PDB entry 7MOQ | electron microscopy, 8.00 A resolution (low resolution: residue-level contacts below are approximate; hydrogen-bond / salt-bridge calls are withheld) | chains B and C of the 35 polymer chains in the assembly

# Chain B
Protein: Outer arm dynein beta heavy chain
Source organism: Tetrahymena thermophila CU428
Reference sequence: I7M9J2 (I7M9J2_TETTS); residue numbers follow UniProt; this construct covers 1-2728, 2730-4595
Amino-acid sequence (4594 residues; row label = number of the first residue in the row; note: 1 number in that range is skipped by the numbering (no residue carries it; nothing is unmodelled there)):
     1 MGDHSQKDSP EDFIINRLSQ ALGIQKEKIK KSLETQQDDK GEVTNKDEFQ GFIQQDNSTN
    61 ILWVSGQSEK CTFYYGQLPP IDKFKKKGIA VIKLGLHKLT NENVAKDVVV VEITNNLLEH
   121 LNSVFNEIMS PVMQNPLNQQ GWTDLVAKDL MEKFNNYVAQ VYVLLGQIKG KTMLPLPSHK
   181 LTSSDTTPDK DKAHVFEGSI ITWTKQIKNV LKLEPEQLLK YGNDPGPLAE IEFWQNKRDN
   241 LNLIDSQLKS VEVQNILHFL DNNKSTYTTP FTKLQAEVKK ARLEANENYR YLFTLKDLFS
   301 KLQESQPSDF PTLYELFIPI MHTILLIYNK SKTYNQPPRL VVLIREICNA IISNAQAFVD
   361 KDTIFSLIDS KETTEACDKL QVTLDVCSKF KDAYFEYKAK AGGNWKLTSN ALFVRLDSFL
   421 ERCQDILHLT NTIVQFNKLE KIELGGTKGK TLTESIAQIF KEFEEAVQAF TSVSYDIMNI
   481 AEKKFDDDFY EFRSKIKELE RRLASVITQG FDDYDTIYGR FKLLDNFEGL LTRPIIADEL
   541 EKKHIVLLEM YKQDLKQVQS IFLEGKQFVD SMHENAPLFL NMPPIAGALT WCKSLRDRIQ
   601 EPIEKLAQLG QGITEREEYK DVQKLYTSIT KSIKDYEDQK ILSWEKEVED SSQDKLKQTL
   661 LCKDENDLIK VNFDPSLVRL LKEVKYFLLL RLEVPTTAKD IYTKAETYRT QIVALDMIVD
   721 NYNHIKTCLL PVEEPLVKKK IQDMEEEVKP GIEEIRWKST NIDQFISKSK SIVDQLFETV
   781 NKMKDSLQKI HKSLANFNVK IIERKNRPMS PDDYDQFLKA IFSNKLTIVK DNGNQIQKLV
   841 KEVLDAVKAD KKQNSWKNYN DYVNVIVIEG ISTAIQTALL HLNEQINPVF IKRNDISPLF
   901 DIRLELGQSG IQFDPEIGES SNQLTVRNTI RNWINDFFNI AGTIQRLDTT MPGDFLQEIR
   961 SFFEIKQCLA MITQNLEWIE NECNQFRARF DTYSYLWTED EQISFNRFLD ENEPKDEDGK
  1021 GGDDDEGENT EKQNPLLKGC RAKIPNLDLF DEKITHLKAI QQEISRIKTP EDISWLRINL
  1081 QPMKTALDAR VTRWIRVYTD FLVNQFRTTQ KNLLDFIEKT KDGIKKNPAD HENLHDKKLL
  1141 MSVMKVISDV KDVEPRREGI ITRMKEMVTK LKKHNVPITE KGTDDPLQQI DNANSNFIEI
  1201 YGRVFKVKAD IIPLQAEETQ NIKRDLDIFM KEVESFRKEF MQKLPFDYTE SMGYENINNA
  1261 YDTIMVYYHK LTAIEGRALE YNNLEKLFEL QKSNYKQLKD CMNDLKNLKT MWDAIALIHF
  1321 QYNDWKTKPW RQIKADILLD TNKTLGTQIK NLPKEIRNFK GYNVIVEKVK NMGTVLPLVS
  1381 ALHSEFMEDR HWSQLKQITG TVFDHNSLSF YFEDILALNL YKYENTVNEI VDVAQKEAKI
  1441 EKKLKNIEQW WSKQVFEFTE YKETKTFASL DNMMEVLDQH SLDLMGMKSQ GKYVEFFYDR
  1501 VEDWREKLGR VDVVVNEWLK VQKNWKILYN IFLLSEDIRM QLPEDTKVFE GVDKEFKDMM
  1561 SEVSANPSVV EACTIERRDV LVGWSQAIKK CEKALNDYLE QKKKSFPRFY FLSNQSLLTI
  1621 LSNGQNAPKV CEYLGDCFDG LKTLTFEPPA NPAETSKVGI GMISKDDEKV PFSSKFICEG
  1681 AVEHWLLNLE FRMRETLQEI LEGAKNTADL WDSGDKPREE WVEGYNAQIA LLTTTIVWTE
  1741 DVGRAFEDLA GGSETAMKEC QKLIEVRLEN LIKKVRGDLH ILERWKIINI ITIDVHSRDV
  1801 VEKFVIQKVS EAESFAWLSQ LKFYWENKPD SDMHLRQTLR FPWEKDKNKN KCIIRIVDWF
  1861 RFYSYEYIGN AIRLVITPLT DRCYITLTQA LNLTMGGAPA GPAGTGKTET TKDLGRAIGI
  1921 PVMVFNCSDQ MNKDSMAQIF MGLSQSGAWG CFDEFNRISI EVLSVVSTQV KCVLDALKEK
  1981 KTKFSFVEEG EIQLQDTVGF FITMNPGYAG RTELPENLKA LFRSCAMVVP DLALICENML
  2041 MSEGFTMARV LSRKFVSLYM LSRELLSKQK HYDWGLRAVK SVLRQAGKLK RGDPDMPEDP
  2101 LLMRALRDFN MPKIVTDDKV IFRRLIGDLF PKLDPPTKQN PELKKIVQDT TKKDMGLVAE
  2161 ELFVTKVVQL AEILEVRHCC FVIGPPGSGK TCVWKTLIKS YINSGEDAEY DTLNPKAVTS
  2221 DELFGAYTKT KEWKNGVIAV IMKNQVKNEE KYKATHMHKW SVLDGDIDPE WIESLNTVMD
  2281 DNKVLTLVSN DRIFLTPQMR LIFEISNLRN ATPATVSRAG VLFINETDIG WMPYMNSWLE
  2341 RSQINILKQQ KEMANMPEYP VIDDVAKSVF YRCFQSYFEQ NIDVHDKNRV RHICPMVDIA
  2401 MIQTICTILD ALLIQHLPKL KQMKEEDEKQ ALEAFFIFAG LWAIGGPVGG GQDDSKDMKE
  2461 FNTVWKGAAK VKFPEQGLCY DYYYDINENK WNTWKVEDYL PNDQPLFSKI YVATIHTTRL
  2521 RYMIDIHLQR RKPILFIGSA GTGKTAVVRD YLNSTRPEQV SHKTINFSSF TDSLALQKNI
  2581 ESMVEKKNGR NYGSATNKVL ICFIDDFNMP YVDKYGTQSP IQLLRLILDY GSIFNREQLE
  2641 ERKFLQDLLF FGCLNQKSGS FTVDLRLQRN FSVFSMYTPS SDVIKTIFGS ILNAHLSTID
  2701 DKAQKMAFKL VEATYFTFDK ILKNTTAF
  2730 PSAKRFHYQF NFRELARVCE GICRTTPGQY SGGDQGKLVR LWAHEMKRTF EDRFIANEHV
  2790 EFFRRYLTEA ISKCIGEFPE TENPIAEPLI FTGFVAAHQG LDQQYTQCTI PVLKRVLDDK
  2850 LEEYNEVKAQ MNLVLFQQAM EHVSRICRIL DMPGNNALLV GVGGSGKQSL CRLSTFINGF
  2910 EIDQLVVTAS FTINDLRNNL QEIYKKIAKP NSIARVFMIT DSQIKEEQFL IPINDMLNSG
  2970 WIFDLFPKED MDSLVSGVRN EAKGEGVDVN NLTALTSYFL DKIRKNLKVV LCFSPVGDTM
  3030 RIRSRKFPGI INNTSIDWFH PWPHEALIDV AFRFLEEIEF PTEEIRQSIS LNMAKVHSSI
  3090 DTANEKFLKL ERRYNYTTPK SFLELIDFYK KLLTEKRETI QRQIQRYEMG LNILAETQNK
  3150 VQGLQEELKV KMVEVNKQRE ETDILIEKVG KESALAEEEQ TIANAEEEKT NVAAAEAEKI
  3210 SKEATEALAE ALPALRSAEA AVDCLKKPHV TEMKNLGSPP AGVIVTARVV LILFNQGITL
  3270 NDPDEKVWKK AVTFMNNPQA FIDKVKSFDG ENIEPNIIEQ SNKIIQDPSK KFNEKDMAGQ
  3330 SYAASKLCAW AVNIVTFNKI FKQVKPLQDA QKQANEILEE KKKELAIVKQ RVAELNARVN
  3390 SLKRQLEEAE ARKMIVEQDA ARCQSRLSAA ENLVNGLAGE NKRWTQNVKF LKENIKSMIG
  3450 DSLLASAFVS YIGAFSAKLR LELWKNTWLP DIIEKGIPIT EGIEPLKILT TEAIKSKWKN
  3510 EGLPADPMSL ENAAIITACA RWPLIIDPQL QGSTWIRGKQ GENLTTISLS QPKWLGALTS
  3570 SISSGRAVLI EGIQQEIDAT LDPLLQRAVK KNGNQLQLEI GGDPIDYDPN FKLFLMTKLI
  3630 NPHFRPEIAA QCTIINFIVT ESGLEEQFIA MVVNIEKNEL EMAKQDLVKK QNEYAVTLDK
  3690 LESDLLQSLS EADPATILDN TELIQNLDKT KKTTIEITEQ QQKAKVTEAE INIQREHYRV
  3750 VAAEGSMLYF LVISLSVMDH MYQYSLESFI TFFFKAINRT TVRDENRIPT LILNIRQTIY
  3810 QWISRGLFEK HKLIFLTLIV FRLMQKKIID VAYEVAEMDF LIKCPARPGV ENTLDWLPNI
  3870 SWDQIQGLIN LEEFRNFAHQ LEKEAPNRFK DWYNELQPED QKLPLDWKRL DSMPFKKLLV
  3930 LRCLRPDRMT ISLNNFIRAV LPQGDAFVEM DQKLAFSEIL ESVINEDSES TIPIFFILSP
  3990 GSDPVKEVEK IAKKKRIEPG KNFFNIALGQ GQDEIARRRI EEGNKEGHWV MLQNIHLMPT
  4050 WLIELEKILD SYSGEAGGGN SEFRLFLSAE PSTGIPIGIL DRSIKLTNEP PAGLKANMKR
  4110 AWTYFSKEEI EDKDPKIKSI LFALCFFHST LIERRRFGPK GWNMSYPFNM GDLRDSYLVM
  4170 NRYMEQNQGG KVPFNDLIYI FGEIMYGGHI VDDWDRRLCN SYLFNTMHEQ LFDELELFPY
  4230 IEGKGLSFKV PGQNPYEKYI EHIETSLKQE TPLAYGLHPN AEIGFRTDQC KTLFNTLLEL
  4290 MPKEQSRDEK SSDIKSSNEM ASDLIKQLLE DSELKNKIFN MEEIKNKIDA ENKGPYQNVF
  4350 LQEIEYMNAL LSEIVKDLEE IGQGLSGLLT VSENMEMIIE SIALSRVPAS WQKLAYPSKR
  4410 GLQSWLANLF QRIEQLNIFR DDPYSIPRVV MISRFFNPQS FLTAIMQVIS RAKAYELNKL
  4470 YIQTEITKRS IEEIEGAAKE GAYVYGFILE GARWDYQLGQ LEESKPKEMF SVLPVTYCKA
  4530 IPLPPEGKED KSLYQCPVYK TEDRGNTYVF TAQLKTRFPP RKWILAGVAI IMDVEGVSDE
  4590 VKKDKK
Not modelled in the structure: 1-7, 75-76, 172, 1002-1033, 1374-1380, 1605, 1776, 1829-1849, 1987, 2248-2252, 2355-2365, 2390-2393, 2418-2432, 2456-2460, 2725-2727, 2828-2834, 3067-3075, 3090-3101, 3152-3423, 3483-3488, 3648-3649, 3834-3838, 3854-3859, 3964-3969, 4062-4066, 4178-4179, 4222-4238, 4288-4302, 4332-4337, 4441, 4481-4485, 4585-4595

# Chain C
Protein: Dynein heavy chain, outer arm protein
Source organism: Tetrahymena thermophila CU428
Reference sequence: Q22A67 (Q22A67_TETTS); numbering as in UniProt (aligned over 1-4620)
Amino-acid sequence (4620 residues; row label = number of the first residue in the row):
     1 MLSSKYSKRI AWMKTTICDS LQLKDMIVEE SFQYEKNKNL LEQFLSGEGL NKIFAYYQVQ
    61 EQAQNDDIKD TGAQDPVLFF TTGDLEKIQD KAVWFLRITN PADDKKKASQ QDGNDNDIIF
   121 GEITPNTVPM LNALMESVYS RQIDHIITEK IQFWGVAEEE QVLEFQQHSN KFSSEVREAI
   181 NLMSPGTEHF KLDYEAISGL SESEKMQHYE MKFNEWINLI SSQLNDDSEV RKDEKDAGPA
   241 TELIYWRSRM QKITNWSEQL KSKDFQIVKA SLQRHKNHDN QRPRGDESLS KLMMEYNRLD
   301 LLLTDKLNEA KDNVKYLTTL EKFIEPLYNG TPQQIIDTLP ALMNAIKMIH TIARFYNTTD
   361 KMTGLFIKIT NQMIKNCKDR ILNKKDNGDN PSLYKMIWEQ DPAELIEVLG SCIKLYCEYK
   421 KCYNDTKEKV ADMPKGKTFD FSDAQIFGKF DTFVRRLQKL IEIFSNIQQF NALAKHNLEG
   481 MDVLTNKFKK IIDDFKKKGH NLLDTANNKF DRDWVEFNVE ISHLDGELQN FIDNNFNRFR
   541 NIEYSLKLLH KFQSTIKRDS LKHNLTSRYN AILHNYATEL DTIQRVFQDQ KSNPPLVRNM
   601 PPEAGKIIWA RHLFQKITGP INIFPENVIN STEIRRYYGS YNTLGKQLTI YEMWFYQDWV
   661 NKIEQSKAAL QATLIVRHDE NKKLYVNFDL EIMQLIREAK CLDRQGIEIP ESARIILLQE
   721 DKFKTYYNEL LYALKEYERI NSKIKPICKN LLLPHIEDLD LKLRPGMVTL TWTSMNIESY
   781 LYYVHQGLKK LEQLIINVND IIENRIENNL KTVSKVVLVH LPQDTKPLSL DSFVQLQEEY
   841 INSKTDFLTS KNVEVERAVD DLLQTIMLYP LDPHVDPVLP EETKRIKRYY FWYFYQALLN
   901 STQNSLNAMK YRVCGKKIPG ANTLQNLKPF FQVEVQLNGD KVTLNPSLQE IQKSINRAAT
   961 AVLRCSKHLY NWDQQNKDST DKATFYDMIA CDKEIVKVIL LLTGSIQGTK NKVNEFLSGF
  1021 TKFEWLCKES IQESIKKFSK NGPTLQNYED QLKKFSQIEE EIEKIVPTYK IGAMELMTHN
  1081 ICTSLSTWAK EWKLQYSQDL HKRARQLLDS LTEQTKMLST KLSKPVKDID SLGYVMETLE
  1141 QIRKEQAEID MKFNPVQEMY SLLDNYLPGG ITDKDEMDAR SLLRRNWDIL IQQAEIKGKE
  1201 YQHKQAIYLK ELKQSIKDFT NQVSIFRRDY EKNGPMVEGI SPAEAMERLR RFEDEYDVKY
  1261 QMYKINARGE NLFGLQNQKY PELEKTDAEI KNLNKLYNLY DSVIKNIQQF KEKSWQDVSK
  1321 DDLAKMEEDA GKYGEQCSRL PKDLKEWQAY RDLKNYIDSL REQLPLIISL KKPSIMPRHW
  1381 EKIKEITNTK LNYENPDQFY IEEIMGAKLL DFREDIEDIT ESADKQLKIR TGLDEINLYW
  1441 NDMQFQFGIW GKRDVPCMLN GLIVGTILER LEEDQLQLST FNSQRHVTPF KAEVENLIRT
  1501 FSDVNDTLDM WVKVQKLWTS LEPVFTGGDI ARQMPLQAKQ FQGIDKNWMK IMEKAVETKK
  1561 VIPCCQNDML KDFLPDLNRK LEDCQKMLEA YLEGKRKKFP RFYFVSNPTL LKILSQGSEP
  1621 TSIQEDFEKL FDAITKVTFE SAKDKKNPAL KQITQIQQVI GRNEENISLT GYYVKCEGNI
  1681 EDWLKKLEQN MQQTLKDIAS AAAQQVFQVG LKEFVSSQAS QIALLGLQIL WTSKVNEGLE
  1741 RLSRNERNAM DIKRNEIKEH MNILSSMCLE DLNGAVERTK VETLVTIQVH QKDISMDLKC
  1801 KDVNDFEWQK QTRIAWKTDI DECIISITDW DSPYSYEFLG AKERLCITPL TDRCYITLAQ
  1861 AMSMYYGGAP AGPAGTGKTE TVKDLGRTLG VFVVVTNCSD QHRYRDMAKI FKGLVQSGLW
  1921 GCFDEFNRID LEVLSVVAMQ VESITTARKQ HMKKFMFPEE EIEIELIPTV SYFITMNPGY
  1981 AGRQELPENL KVLFRGVSMM VPDREIIIKV KLASVGYLQI DLLAKKFNVL YRLCEEQLSK
  2041 QRHYDFGLRN ILSVLRTAGN TKRQEIKSDE EMLLMRSLRD MNLSKLVADD IPLFNGLLAD
  2101 IFPKLKEVPK KLYPDVEKKI PEEINAESYL INTPSFQLKI IQLYETCLVR HGFMLVGPTG
  2161 SGKSTIMKIL TEVLTKLGSP HKIVIMNPKA ITAEQMYGVK SEISDDWIPG VFSTIWAKSN
  2221 NRALKHTTWI TCDGPVDAIW IENLNTVLDD NKILTLANGE RIAMTENCKV VFEVENLNNA
  2281 SPATVSRCGQ VYVSPTDLGY EAVIEGWIRN RKASGRAEES DKLGNILRKY LINMRFIELQ
  2341 SKECKEPMMD TSPVISVINI LNLLTGCLQY FVQTQRTLSE QEYEKFIVYS MAWAIGGIYE
  2401 AQDRVRFHEL LLAKNAPIPQ KGKENETVFD YYVSQDYLDW KICSPEEWVP PQSLQFSQLL
  2461 LPTLDSFRAE MLLNFILTQP KSHTCSNSAL LIGGSGTAKT SSVLLYCNKF DPQKMLFKRT
  2521 NFSSATSPFM FQSTIEAECD FKVGKEFAPP GNKMMTIFID DMSMPFVNKW GDQITLELVR
  2581 QLIETGGFYM LDKTQRGNQR KMKNLQYIGA MNHPGGGRND IPNRLKRQFF IFNMILPLSI
  2641 EGIYGPIIKH MFKQKYFSDS TYKVIESLTS ATIALWNKVK STMLPTPAKF HYVFNMRELS
  2701 RIFKGILTCK KDTINDAPKS MKIKPELFLV GLWRHEAERV LADKLVNNKD KDTVMGYIQE
  2761 VSLESFSQIE NEILEKYSSE KTFLFCDFLR PDVINEDGII EEEAPKIYEA IDSLTELRKR
  2821 CNFLLSFYND RNPSKKMPLV LFDDALKHLL RISRIIRQPR SSGLLVGVGG SGKQSLTRLA
  2881 GFIGKNLIQQ IIVTKTYSDK DLKEDIKKGF DDAGHLGKQV TFLMTDSEVK KEEFLEYINM
  2941 VLSTGEIPNL LAKDEREVWL GDISQAYCKE KNLGNIDPPQ SELWTYFVDR VRDNFHIMLC
  3001 FSPVGQKFRE RARKFPALFN ECTIDWFLPW PEEALVSVAE TFIKNFDKLD TKEETKQELM
  3061 KHMGNVHLMV NEICDEYYQK MRRQVYVTPK SFLSYLNSYK TLYIEKYDEL DQQEESFKIG
  3121 LNKIQEATIT INQMEISLKE EEIQLNEATE KTNQLLANLD KESKKANQKG EEVAATNKQC
  3181 EIQAEQISKE KEEAERELEA ALPALRRAQE AVDSIESKDI VELKANKKPL DIIKYIMDAV
  3241 LVFFKARLIP IQIEERVFNK KEGKAVLFLK ESYDESGIQT LGDMNFMKKL KEFEKDSINE
  3301 ETIELLEPYL NQSEDWFNDT FATKASKAAA GILKWAFAIY EYHQKSKIVK PKRIQVAIAE
  3361 GRQAIALKEL EKAREDLAQI QAYIKNLKDV YTKQMEEKNE LEMKAAKTKK KINTARTLIT
  3421 SLSGEKDRWG KGAQDISDQK RKLVGNVSLS TAFISYCGPF NAEYRNKLAQ QRFVVDMKKR
  3481 GVPVTPGLEL TSFLIDDATI GEWNLQGLPK DDLSIQNGIM VTNSARYPLF IDPQGQGQNW
  3541 IRNKLSASII PERCITTLSH PKFKDMFLKY CMESGLTLIV ENIENEVDPM MDPVLERQII
  3601 VKGKTQFVNV AGTEMELSKE FKLFMTCRLA NPSFSPELSA KTTIIDFTVT QSGLEQQLLG
  3661 KVISKEQKAL EDSLNQLLAD VNQNQKDLQR LDKNLLERLI NSQGNLLDDT ELMDVLNNTK
  3721 TQAKEVAAKL IDAEIKTKEI NEKREQYRPV AIRGSAIYFT MIEVSLVNWM YNSSLEQFLK
  3781 LFIESIDLSE KAQLPSNRVK NIISFLTFHV YRYVNRGLFE KDKITFILMM AFKILTTAGT
  3841 ISSGDVSLFL KSGDALDIKS ERQKQISYLE DNQWLNILAL SKHTFSGQTL PFFKELPDLI
  3901 SRSENQWRNW IDKNDPENFP IPDFAESINQ EKEIGSFISL CLVRSLRNDR TLIATQNFIS
  3961 NVLGKEFTDP ISYPIEGIWQ ESSNMDPVLF LLSAGADPTS SIDELAKKKK KFPCEKVSMG
  4021 EGQERVARQV IMKGFVEGGW VILQNCHLGL KFMEEIETLV SPINQIHEDF RLWITCEQHP
  4081 KFPLGLLQKT LKVTNEPPKG LKAGLYKTFT TIITQEFIDK VDHSNWRSLI FTICFLHSIV
  4141 IERKKFGPLG WCVPYEYNYS DLEASLLYIE KYLTNLMSTP QPNSHNLPIS MNVVRYMICE
  4201 VQYGGRITDD LDRELFITYG ETYLKDGIFG NDYFFYDIMV DGSGQKFKYR IPQNPSAELI
  4261 KYQEYIAKVP TVDNPEVFGL HSNADLTFRL KESKEMINTV METRPKDSSV GGGKTREEIV
  4321 QDKAKDMLKN LPPDYNDVEV RELVSKLGGP NPKTSTERGM TVPLNIFLYQ EVTRMQRVIG
  4381 LVRKTLQDTI LAIDGQIIMT PEILEAINAI YDAKVPNSWL YDPSGAEISW LLPNLGSWST
  4441 SLSDRNKQLN DWLRSGQRPI LFWLTGFFNP QGFLTGMKQE VTRNHKKGDG KGGEAWSLDD
  4501 VVYSTTVKER EKEKDIEQPP AEGVYIKGLY LEGCKWSKNG LDDSDPKKIF ADLPILHVSA
  4561 INKKKTNEQD RMSNTYLCPV YKYPKRTDKY LIFRVGLPCE GSNNPSHWKL RGVALLCSTE
Not modelled in the structure: 1-6, 180, 226-230, 289-306, 384-395, 823-851, 3126-3423, 3548-3554, 3597-3616, 3853-3862, 3883-3890, 4236-4251, 4306-4315, 4488-4493, 4514-4519, 4564-4572
Residues lining bound ligands:
  - ADP (adenosine-5'-diphosphate), molecule 1: Pro1870, Ala1871, Gly1872, Pro1873, Ala1874, Gly1875, Thr1876, Gly1877, Lys1878, Glu1925, Asn1927, Met1976, Asn1977, Pro1978, Gly1979, Tyr1980, Arg1983, Val1997, Met1999
  - ADP, molecule 2: Leu2839, Leu2849, Ile2852, Ile2856, Gly2867, Gly2869, Gly2872, Lys2873, Gln2874, Ser2875, Leu2876, Thr2877, Arg2878, Leu2879, Ala2880, Gly2881, Thr2925, Asp2926, Cys3000, Phe3001, Phe3027
  - ATP (adenosine-5'-triphosphate): Lys2189, Ala2190, Thr2526, Ser2527, Pro2528, Phe2529, Phe2566, Asn2568, Ile2574, Thr2575, Glu2577, Leu2578, Val2579, Gln2581

# Interface between chain B and chain C
Pairs across the interface (91; chain B residue first):
  Asn16(B) with Asp19(C)
  Arg17(B) with Asp19(C)
  Ser19(B) with Trp12(C); Asp115(C)
  Gln20(B) with Trp12(C); Thr16(C); Asp19(C); Asp115(C)
  Ala21(B) with Asp115(C)
  Leu22(B) with Asp115(C)
  Gly23(B) with Asp115(C)
  Thr59(B) with Ser137(C)
  Asn60(B) with Ser137(C); Arg141(C)
  Pro80(B) with Arg141(C); His145(C)
  Ile81(B) with His145(C)
  Asp82(B) with His145(C); Glu149(C)
  Phe84(B) with Lys150(C)
  Ile92(B) with Ser137(C)
  Leu94(B) with Thr124(C)
  Asn103(B) with Leu21(C)
  Ala105(B) with Ser20(C)
  Lys106(B) with Ser20(C); Gln22(C); Thr124(C)
  Val108(B) with Glu122(C)
  Val109(B) with Glu122(C); Ile123(C)
  Val110(B) with Phe120(C); Gly121(C); Glu122(C)
  Val111(B) with Phe120(C); Leu134(C); Val138(C)
  Glu112(B) with Asp115(C); Ile118(C); Ile119(C); Phe120(C)
  Ile113(B) with Val138(C); Gln142(C)
  Thr114(B) with Ile98(C)
  Asn115(B) with Ile98(C)
  Leu117(B) with Gln142(C); Ile146(C)
  His120(B) with Ile119(C)
  Leu121(B) with Tyr139(C); Gln142(C)
  Ser123(B) with Leu96(C)
  Val124(B) with Leu96(C); Tyr139(C)
  Phe125(B) with Met135(C); Tyr139(C)
  Glu127(B) with Asn51(C); Lys52(C); Asp75(C); Leu96(C)
  Ile128(B) with Lys52(C); Trp94(C)
  Met129(B) with Leu131(C); Leu134(C)
  Val132(B) with Asp75(C); Val77(C); Phe79(C)
  Met133(B) with Leu131(C)
  Gln134(B) with Phe79(C)
  Asn135(B) with Phe79(C); Thr82(C)
  Pro136(B) with Leu78(C)
  Gln139(B) with Thr82(C)
  Gln140(B) with Glu175(C); Val176(C)
  Gly141(B) with Glu175(C)
  Thr143(B) with Phe172(C)
  Asp144(B) with Phe172(C)
  Ala147(B) with His168(C); Phe172(C)
  Met151(B) with Phe165(C)
  Phe154(B) with Gln161(C)
  Val158(B) with Glu158(C)
  Leu164(B) with Phe153(C)
  Leu165(B) with Gln152(C)
  Ile168(B) with Phe153(C)
  Lys169(B) with Lys150(C); Ile151(C); Gln152(C)
  Gln567(B) with Tyr782(C)
  Lys4315(B) with Asn1547(C)
  Glu4319(B) with Gly1543(C); Lys1546(C)
Also at the interface, not in a pair above, chain B (62 interface residues in all): Phe13, Lys83, Lys87, Lys148, Leu150, Asp4320
Also at the interface, not in a pair above, chain C (61 interface residues in all): Pro76, Lys91, Arg97, Asn116, Asn132, Ala133, Glu136, Glu258, Lys1539, Gln1542, Phe1573

# In short
62 residues of chain B and 61 residues of chain C are in contact. Chain C binds ADP and ATP.
Chain B is Outer arm dynein beta heavy chain and chain C is Dynein heavy chain, outer arm protein, both from
Tetrahymena thermophila CU428; the structure, The structure of the Tetrahymena thermophila outer dynein arm on
doublet microtubule, was determined by electron microscopy.
